PDB entry 3CQG | X-ray diffraction, 3.00 A resolution | chains A and B

# Chain A
Protein: Nuclear pore complex protein Nup107
Organism: Homo sapiens
Notes: fragment: residues 658-771, 802-925, connected by linker GGSGGS
Reference sequence: P57740 (NU107_HUMAN); numbering as in UniProt; present here: 658-771, 802-925
Chain sequence (246 residues; each row starts with the number of its first residue; note: 24 numbers in that range are skipped by the numbering (no residue carries them; nothing is unmodelled there)):
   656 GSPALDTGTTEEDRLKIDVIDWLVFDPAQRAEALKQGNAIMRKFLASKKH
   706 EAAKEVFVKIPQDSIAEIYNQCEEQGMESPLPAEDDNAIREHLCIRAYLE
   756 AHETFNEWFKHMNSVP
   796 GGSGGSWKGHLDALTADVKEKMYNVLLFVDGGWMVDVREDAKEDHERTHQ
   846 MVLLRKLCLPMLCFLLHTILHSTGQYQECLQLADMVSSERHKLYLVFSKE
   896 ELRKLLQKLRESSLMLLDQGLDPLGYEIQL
Not modelled in the structure: 656-665, 730-735, 796-799, 925
Differences from the reference sequence: expression tag (656-657); linker (796-801)
Swiss-Prot annotation at these positions:
  - natural variant: E710 (deletion: In NPHS11; uncertain significance), D831 (D831A: In NPHS11), Y889 (Y889C: In NPHS11)

# Chain B
Protein: Nuclear pore complex protein Nup133
Organism: Homo sapiens
Reference sequence: Q8WUM0 (NU133_HUMAN); numbering as in UniProt (aligned over 934-1156)
Chain sequence (227 residues; row label = number of the first residue in the row):
   930 MASHHLSWLHEINSQELEKAHATLLGLANMETRYFAKKKTLLGLSKLAAL
   980 ASDFSEDMLQEKIEEMAEQERFLLHQETLPEQLLAEKQLNLSAMPVLTAP
  1030 QLIGLYICEENRRANEYDFKKALDLLEYIDEEEDININDLKLEILCKALQ
  1080 RDNWSSSDGKDDPIEVSKDSIFVKILQKLLKDGIQLSEYLPEVKDLLQAD
  1130 QLGSLKSNPYFEFVLKANYEYYVQGQI
Not modelled in the structure: 930-934, 1061-1064, 1084-1094, 1106-1118, 1130-1139
Differences from the reference sequence: expression tag (930-933)
Swiss-Prot annotation at these positions:
  - modified residue: S1133 (Phosphoserine)
  - natural variant: S974 (S974R: In NPHS18), L1055 (L1055S: In NPHS18)
What the authors report for this chain:
  - mutagenesis - L973E/L976E: abolished localization to NPC

# How chain A and chain B interact
Contacting residue pairs - 40 pairs, chain A then chain B:
  L875(A) - T969(B)
  Q876(A) - T969(B)
  A878(A) - L973(B)  hydrophobic
  A878(A) - L976(B)  hydrophobic
  D879(A) - K968(B)
  D879(A) - T969(B)  hydrogen bond
  S882(A) - G972(B)
  S882(A) - K975(B)  hydrogen bond (backbone-side chain)
  S882(A) - L976(B)
  S882(A) - E999(B)
  S883(A) - E999(B)
  E884(A) - K975(B)  salt bridge
  E884(A) - E999(B)  hydrogen bond (backbone-side chain)
  Y889(A) - K975(B)
  Y889(A) - L979(B)  hydrophobic
  K894(A) - L979(B)
  K894(A) - S981(B)
  L897(A) - L979(B)  hydrophobic
  L897(A) - A980(B)  hydrophobic
  R898(A) - L946(B)
  R898(A) - A980(B)  hydrogen bond (side chain-backbone)
  R898(A) - D982(B)  salt bridge
  L900(A) - L976(B)  hydrophobic
  L901(A) - L976(B)  hydrophobic
  L901(A) - A980(B)  hydrophobic
  Q902(A) - I941(B)
  Q902(A) - N942(B)
  R905(A) - L938(B)  hydrogen bond (side chain-backbone)
  R905(A) - N942(B)
  S908(A) - L938(B)
  L912(A) - L938(B)  hydrophobic
  D917(A) - K966(B)  salt bridge
  P918(A) - W937(B)  hydrophobic
  L919(A) - K966(B)
  L919(A) - T969(B)
  L919(A) - L970(B)  hydrophobic
  L919(A) - L973(B)  hydrophobic
  Y921(A) - Y963(B)  hydrophobic
  Y921(A) - A965(B)
  Y921(A) - K966(B)  hydrogen bond (side chain-backbone)
Other interface residues (no listed pair), chain A (23 interface residues in all): V881, L909
Other interface residues (no listed pair), chain B (23 interface residues in all): Q944, A977, I992
Interface features reported in the paper:
  - hot spots on chain A (mutagenesis) - A878E/L901E: abolished binding to Nuclear pore complex protein Nup133 (chain B)
  - hot spots on chain B (mutagenesis) - L973E/L976E: abolished binding to Nuclear pore complex protein Nup107 (chain A)

# In short
Chain A and chain B each contribute 23 residues to their interface, with 6 hydrogen bonds and 3 salt bridges.
Polar pairs include E884(A)-K975(B), R898(A)-D982(B) and D917(A)-K966(B). From the paper: L973E/L976E of chain
B abolish localization to NPC; A878E/L901E of chain A abolish binding to Nuclear pore complex protein Nup133
(chain B).
Here chain A is Nuclear pore complex protein Nup107 and chain B is Nuclear pore complex protein Nup133, both
from Homo sapiens. Entry 3CQG (Nucleoporin Nup107/Nup133 interaction complex, delta finger mutant) was
determined by X-ray diffraction.
